PDB entry 5ZWM | electron microscopy, 3.40 A resolution | chains G and 1 of the 57 polymer chains in the assembly

# Chain G
Molecule: Pre-mRNA-BPS
Organism: Saccharomyces cerevisiae S288c
Sequence (44 nucleotides; numbered 479 to 522; the number before each row is that of its first residue):
   479 AAAAAAAAAA AACUAGAUAC UAACACAUUU AAUUUUUUUU UGUU

# Chain 1
Protein: U2 snRNP component HSH155
Organism: Saccharomyces cerevisiae S288c
UniProt: P49955 (SF3B1_YEAST); residues 1-971 here = UniProt positions 1-971
Amino-acid sequence (971 residues; row label = number of the first residue in the row):
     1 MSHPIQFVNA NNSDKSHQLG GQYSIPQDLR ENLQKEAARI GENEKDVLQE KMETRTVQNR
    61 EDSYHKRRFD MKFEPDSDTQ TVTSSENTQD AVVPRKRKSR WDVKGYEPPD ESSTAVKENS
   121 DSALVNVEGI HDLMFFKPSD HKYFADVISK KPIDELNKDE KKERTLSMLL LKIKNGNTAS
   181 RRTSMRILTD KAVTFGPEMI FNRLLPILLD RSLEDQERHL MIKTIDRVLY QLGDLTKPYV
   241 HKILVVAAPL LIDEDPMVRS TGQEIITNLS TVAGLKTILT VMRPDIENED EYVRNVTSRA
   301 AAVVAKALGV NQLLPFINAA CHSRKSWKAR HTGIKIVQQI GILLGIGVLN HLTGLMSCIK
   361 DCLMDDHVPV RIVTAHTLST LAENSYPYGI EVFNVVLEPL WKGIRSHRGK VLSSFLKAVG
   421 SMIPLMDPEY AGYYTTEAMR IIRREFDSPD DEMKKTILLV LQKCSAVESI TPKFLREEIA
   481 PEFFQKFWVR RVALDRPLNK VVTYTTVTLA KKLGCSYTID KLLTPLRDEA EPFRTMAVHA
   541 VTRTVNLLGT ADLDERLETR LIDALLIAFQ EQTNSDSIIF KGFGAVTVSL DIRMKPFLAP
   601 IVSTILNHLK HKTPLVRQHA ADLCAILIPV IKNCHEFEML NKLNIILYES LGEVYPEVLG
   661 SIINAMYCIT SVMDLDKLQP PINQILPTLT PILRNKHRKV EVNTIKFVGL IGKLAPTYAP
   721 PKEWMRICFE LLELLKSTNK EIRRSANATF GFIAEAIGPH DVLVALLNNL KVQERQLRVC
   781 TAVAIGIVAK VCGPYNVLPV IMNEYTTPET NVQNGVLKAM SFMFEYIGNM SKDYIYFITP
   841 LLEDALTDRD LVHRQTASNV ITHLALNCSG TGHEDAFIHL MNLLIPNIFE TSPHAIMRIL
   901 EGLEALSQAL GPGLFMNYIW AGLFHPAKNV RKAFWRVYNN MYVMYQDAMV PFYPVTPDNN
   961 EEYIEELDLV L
Not modelled in the structure: 1-155

# Interface between chain G and chain 1
Pairs across the interface - 53 pairs, chain G then chain 1:
  C498(G) - Gln773(1)  hydrogen bond to the phosphate
  C498(G) - Arg778(1)  phosphate contact
  C498(G) - Asn811(1)  hydrogen bond to the phosphate
  C498(G) - Val852(1)  sugar contact
  U499(G) - Arg775(1)  phosphate contact
  U499(G) - Arg778(1)  salt bridge to the phosphate
  U499(G) - Gln855(1)  hydrogen bond to the sugar
  U499(G) - His894(1)  hydrogen bond to the base
  A500(G) - Arg775(1)  salt bridge to the phosphate
  A500(G) - Lys818(1)  salt bridge to the phosphate
  A500(G) - Gln855(1)  sugar contact
  A500(G) - His894(1)  sugar contact
  A500(G) - Arg898(1)  hydrogen bond to the phosphate
  A501(G) - Lys740(1)  hydrogen bond to the sugar
  A501(G) - Asn747(1)  base contact
  A501(G) - Arg775(1)  salt bridge to the phosphate
  A501(G) - Val779(1)  sugar contact
  A501(G) - Val783(1)  base contact
  A501(G) - Lys818(1)  salt bridge to the phosphate
  A501(G) - Phe822(1)  base contact
  A501(G) - Tyr826(1)  hydrogen bond to the base
  A501(G) - Arg898(1)  salt bridge to the phosphate
  C502(G) - Arg775(1)  salt bridge to the phosphate
  A503(G) - Lys740(1)  salt bridge to the phosphate
  C504(G) - Thr738(1)  base contact
  C504(G) - Gln776(1)  base contact
  A505(G) - Arg698(1)  sugar contact
  A505(G) - Asn739(1)  phosphate contact
  U506(G) - Arg698(1)  salt bridge to the phosphate
  A509(G) - Arg496(1)  hydrogen bond to the base
  A509(G) - Lys500(1)  hydrogen bond to the sugar
  A509(G) - Thr503(1)  base contact
  A509(G) - His539(1)  stacking on the base
  A509(G) - Arg543(1)  hydrogen bond to the phosphate
  A510(G) - Gln462(1)  base contact
  A510(G) - Lys500(1)  sugar contact
  A510(G) - Tyr504(1)  stacking on the base
  A510(G) - Arg543(1)  salt bridge to the phosphate
  U511(G) - Lys500(1)  salt bridge to the phosphate
  U512(G) - Thr380(1)  base contact
  U512(G) - Glu383(1)  base contact
  U513(G) - Ile252(1)  sugar contact
  U513(G) - Arg259(1)  salt bridge to the phosphate
  U513(G) - Arg299(1)  hydrogen bond to the phosphate
  U514(G) - Arg299(1)  salt bridge to the phosphate
  U515(G) - Glu291(1)  hydrogen bond to the sugar
  U515(G) - Asn295(1)  sugar contact
  U516(G) - Glu291(1)  sugar contact
  U517(G) - Pro369(1)  phosphate contact
  U518(G) - Val368(1)  base contact
  U518(G) - Lys410(1)  hydrogen bond to the sugar
  U521(G) - Arg408(1)  salt bridge to the phosphate
  U521(G) - Pro449(1)  base contact
Other interface residues (no listed pair), chain G (23 interface residues in all): A497, G520, U522
Other interface residues (no listed pair), chain 1 (47 interface residues in all): Leu251, Asp253, Glu254, Ile342, Asn499, Met536, Ile578, Arg744, Thr856

# Overview
23 residues of chain G face 47 of chain 1 across their interface; the contacts include 13 hydrogen bonds, 14
salt bridges and 2 aromatic stacking contacts. Polar pairs include U499(G)-His894(1), A501(G)-Tyr826(1) and
A509(G)-Arg496(1).
Here chain G is Pre-mRNA-BPS and chain 1 is U2 snRNP component HSH155, both from Saccharomyces cerevisiae
S288c. Entry 5ZWM (Cryo-EM structure of the yeast pre-B complex at an average resolution of 3.4~4.6 angstrom
(tri-snRNP and ...) was determined by electron microscopy together with 5ZWN and 5ZWO from the same study.
